6BVK - chains B and C of the 3 polymer chains in the assembly; structure by X-ray diffraction, 1.80 A resolution.

# Chain B
Name: Son of sevenless homolog 1
Source organism: Homo sapiens
UniProt: Q07889 (SOS1_HUMAN); numbering as in UniProt (aligned over 566-1046)
Chain sequence (482 residues; numbered 565 to 1046; the number before each row is that of its first residue):
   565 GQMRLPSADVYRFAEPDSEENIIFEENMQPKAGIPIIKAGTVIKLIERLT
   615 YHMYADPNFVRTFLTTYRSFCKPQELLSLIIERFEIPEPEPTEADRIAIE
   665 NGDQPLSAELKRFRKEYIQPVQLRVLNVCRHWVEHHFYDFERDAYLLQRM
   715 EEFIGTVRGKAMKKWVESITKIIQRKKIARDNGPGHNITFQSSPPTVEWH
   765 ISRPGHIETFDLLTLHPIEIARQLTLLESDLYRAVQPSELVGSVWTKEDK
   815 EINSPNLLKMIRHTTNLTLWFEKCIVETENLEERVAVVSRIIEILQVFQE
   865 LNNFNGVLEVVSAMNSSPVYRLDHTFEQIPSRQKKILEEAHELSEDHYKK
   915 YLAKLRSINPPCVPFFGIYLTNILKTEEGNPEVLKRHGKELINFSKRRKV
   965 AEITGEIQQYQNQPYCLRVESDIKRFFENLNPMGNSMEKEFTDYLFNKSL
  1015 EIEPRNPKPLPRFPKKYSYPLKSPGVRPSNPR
Not modelled in the structure: 591-596, 744-750
Sequence notes: expression tag (565)
Ligand contacts: EAV (N-{1-[(5-chloro-1H-indol-3-yl)methyl]piperidin-4-yl}-6-methyl-L-tryptophanamide): Met878, Asn879, Tyr884, Asp887, Phe890, Lys898, Leu901, Glu902, His905

# Chain C
Name: GTPase HRas
Source organism: Homo sapiens
UniProt: P01112 (RASH_HUMAN); numbering as in UniProt (aligned over 1-166)
Chain sequence (167 residues; each row starts with the number of its first residue; numbering starts at 0):
     0 GMTEYKLVVVGAGGVGKSALTIQLIQNHFVDEYDPTIEDSYRKQVVIDGE
    50 TCLLDILDTAGQEEYSAMRDQYMRTGEGFLCVFAINNTKSFEDIHQYREQ
   100 IKRVKDSDDVPMVLVGNKCDLAARTVESRQAQDLARSYGIPYIETSAKTR
   150 QGVEDAFYTLVREIRQH
Sequence notes: expression tag (0)
Bound ions: Na+ near Thr124 (its only coordinating residue here)
UniProt features mapped onto this chain:
  - region: His166 (Hypervariable region)
  - motif: Tyr32 to Tyr40 (Effector region)
  - binding site (GTP): Gly13 to Ala18, Val29 to Thr35, Ala59, Gly60, Asn116 to Asp119, Ser145 to Lys147
  - modified residue: Met1 (N-acetylmethionine), Thr2 (N-acetylthreonine), Cys118 (S-nitrosocysteine)
  - glycosylation: Thr35 (Microbial infection: O-linked (Glc) threonine)
  - natural variant: Gly12 (G12A: In CSTLO; G12C: In CSTLO; G12D: In CSTLO; G12E: In CSTLO; G12S: In CSTLO and CMEMS; G12V: In CSTLO, bladder carcinoma and CMEMS), Gly13 (G13C: In CSTLO; G13D: In CSTLO; G13R: In SFM), Gln22 (Q22K: In CMEMS), Glu37 (E37EE: In CSTLO), Thr58 (T58I: In CSTLO), Gln61 (Q61K: In NMTC2; Q61L: In melanoma), Glu63 (E63K: In CMEMS), Ser89 (S89C: Found in a patient with severe fetal hydrops and pleural effusion; uncertain significance), Lys117 (K117R: In CSTLO), Ala146 (A146T: In CSTLO; A146V: In CSTLO)
  - mutagenesis: Ser17 (S17N: Dominant negative. Prevents PLCE1 EGF-induced recruitment to plasma membrane. No effect on subcellular location of isoform 2), Asn26 (N26G: Loss of interaction with PLCE1; when associated with V-12), Val29 (V29A: No effect on interaction with PLCE1; when associated with V-12), Tyr32 (Y32F: Loss of interaction and recruitment to plasma membrane of PLCE1; when associated with V-12), Pro34 (P34G: No effect on interaction with PLCE1; when associated with V-12), Thr35 (T35S: Loss of interaction with PLCE1; when associated with V-12), Glu37 (E37G: No effect on interaction with PLCE1; when associated with V-12), Asp38 (D38N: No effect on interaction with PLCE1; when associated with V-12), Ser39 (S39C: No effect on interaction with PLCE1; when associated with V-12), Ala59 (A59T: Loss of GTPase activity and creation of an autophosphorylation site), Gln61 (Q61I: Moderately increased transformation of cultured cell lines; Q61R: Promotes interaction with SHOC2 and PP1C; Q61V: Strongly increased transformation of cultured cell lines), Ala83 (A83T: GTP-binding activity reduced by factor of 30), 4 further mutagenesis entries in UniProt

# How chain B and chain C interact
Contacting residue pairs (71; chain B residue first):
  Trp809(B) with Gly60(C), hydrogen bond (side chain-backbone)
  Thr810(B) with Gly13(C)
  Met824(B) with Tyr64(C)
  Ile825(B) with Glu63(C); Tyr64(C)
  Arg826(B) with Glu63(C), salt bridge
  Thr828(B) with Tyr64(C)
  Thr829(B) with Glu63(C); Ser65(C)
  Thr832(B) with Ala66(C)
  Val875(B) with Gln70(C)
  Ser876(B) with Met67(C); Gln70(C), hydrogen bond
  Asn879(B) with Asp69(C); Gln70(C), hydrogen bond; Arg73(C), hydrogen bond (backbone-side chain)
  Ser880(B) with Asp69(C); Arg73(C)
  Ser881(B) with Asp69(C), hydrogen bond (backbone-side chain); Arg73(C); Arg102(C); Val103(C)
  Tyr884(B) with Arg73(C)
  His905(B) with Gln70(C)
  Ser908(B) with Gln70(C), hydrogen bond
  His911(B) with Tyr40(C); Asp54(C), salt bridge; Ile55(C); Leu56(C)
  Tyr912(B) with Met67(C); Tyr71(C), hydrogen bond
  Lys913(B) with Glu37(C), salt bridge
  Phe929(B) with Gln61(C); Tyr64(C), hydrophobic; Met67(C), hydrophobic; Tyr71(C)
  Phe930(B) with Tyr64(C)
  Gly931(B) with Gln61(C), hydrogen bond (backbone-side chain); Tyr64(C)
  Leu934(B) with Gly60(C)
  Thr935(B) with Asp57(C); Thr58(C), hydrogen bond (side chain-backbone); Ala59(C), hydrogen bond (side chain-backbone); Gln61(C), hydrogen bond
  Asn936(B) with Pro34(C); Thr35(C)
  Leu938(B) with Ser17(C); Ala59(C); Gly60(C)
  Lys939(B) with Ile21(C); Tyr32(C); Pro34(C); Asp57(C), hydrogen bond (side chain-backbone)
  Thr940(B) with Pro34(C)
  Glu942(B) with Ser17(C); Ala18(C); Ile21(C)
  Gly943(B) with Ile21(C); Gln25(C), hydrogen bond (backbone-side chain); Glu31(C); Tyr32(C)
  Asn944(B) with Glu31(C); Tyr32(C), hydrogen bond (side chain-backbone)
  Pro945(B) with Asp30(C)
  Lys963(B) with Glu31(C), salt bridge; Tyr32(C), hydrogen bond (side chain-backbone)
  Glu1002(B) with Ser65(C)
  Lys1003(B) with Gln95(C), hydrogen bond
  Asp1007(B) with Arg102(C), salt bridge
  Phe1010(B) with Arg102(C)
  Arg1019(B) with Asp105(C), salt bridge
Other interface residues (no listed pair), chain B (44 interface residues in all): Leu822, Leu833, Pro882, Asp910, Ile932, Thr1006
Other interface residues (no listed pair), chain C (36 interface residues in all): Gly12, Asp33, Arg68

# In short
44 residues of chain B face 36 of chain C across their interface, with 16 hydrogen bonds and 6 salt bridges.
Polar pairs include Arg826(B)-Glu63(C), His911(B)-Asp54(C) and Lys913(B)-Glu37(C). Bound to chain B: compound
EAV.
Here chain B is Son of sevenless homolog 1 and chain C is GTPase HRas, both from Homo sapiens. Entry 6BVK
(Ras:SOS:Ras in complex with a small molecule activator) was determined by X-ray diffraction (same publication
as 6BVI, 6BVJ, 6BVL and 6BVM).
